PDB entry 2O7K | X-ray diffraction, 2.20 A resolution | chain A

== Chain A ==
Molecule: Thioredoxin
Source organism: Staphylococcus aureus
Reference sequence: P0A0K6 (THIO_STAAU); residues 1-104 here = UniProt positions 1-104
Sequence (107 residues; numbered -2 to 104; the number before each row is that of its first residue; numbers below 1 keep their minus sign (Gly-2 is residue -2)):
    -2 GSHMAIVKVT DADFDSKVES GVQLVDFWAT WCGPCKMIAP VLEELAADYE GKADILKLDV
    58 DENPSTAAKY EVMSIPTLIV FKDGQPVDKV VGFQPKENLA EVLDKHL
Unresolved in the structure: -2 to 1
Construct notes: cloning artifact (-2 to 0)
Disulfide bonds: Cys29-Cys32

== In short ==
Chain A is Thioredoxin (Staphylococcus aureus); the structure, S. aureus thioredoxin, was determined by X-ray
diffraction together with 2O85, 2O87 and 2O89 from the same study.
